5HUO - chains A and C of the 3 polymer chains in the assembly; structure by X-ray diffraction, 2.80 A resolution.

Chain A (and C):
Protein: Nicotinate-nucleotide diphosphorylase (Carboxylating)
Source organism: Streptococcus pyogenes GA06023
Notes: EC 2.4.2.19; chain C of this document is another copy of the same molecule, construct and numbering; everything in this record applies to it too
UniProt: A0A0H3BVM1 (A0A0H3BVM1_STRPZ); aligned to UniProt positions 1-289 over residues 1-289 (the alignment contains insertions or deletions, so no single offset holds)
Sequence (314 residues; row label = number of the first residue in the row; numbers below 1 keep their minus sign (Met-24 is residue -24)):
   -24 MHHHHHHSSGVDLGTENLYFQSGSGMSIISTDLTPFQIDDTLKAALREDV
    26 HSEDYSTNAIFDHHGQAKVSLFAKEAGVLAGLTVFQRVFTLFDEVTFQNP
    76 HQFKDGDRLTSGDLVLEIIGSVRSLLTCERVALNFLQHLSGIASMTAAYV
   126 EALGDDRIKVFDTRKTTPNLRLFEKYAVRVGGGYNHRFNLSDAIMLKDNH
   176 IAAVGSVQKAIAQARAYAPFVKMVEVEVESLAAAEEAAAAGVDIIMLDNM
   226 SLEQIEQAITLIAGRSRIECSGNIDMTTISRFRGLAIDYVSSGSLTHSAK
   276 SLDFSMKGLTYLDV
Not modelled in the structure: -24 to 5, 289 (chain C: -24 to 5, 178-180, 289)
Construct notes: initiating methionine (-24); expression tag (-23 to 0)

Interface between chain A and chain C:
Contacting residue pairs - 15 pairs, chain A then chain C:
  Thr6(A) with Asn33(C), hydrogen bond (side chain-backbone); Phe36(C); Arg98(C)
  Asp7(A) with Arg98(C), hydrogen bond (backbone-side chain)
  Thr9(A) with Arg98(C)
  Phe11(A) with Leu21(C), hydrophobic; Arg22(C), hydrogen bond (backbone-side chain); Phe67(C), hydrophobic
  Gln12(A) with Ser27(C), hydrogen bond (side chain-backbone); Glu28(C)
  Asp15(A) with Arg22(C), salt bridge
  Leu147(A) with Ser27(C)
  Phe163(A) with His26(C); Ser27(C)
  Asn164(A) with His26(C)
Also at the interface, not in a pair above, chain C (11 interface residues in all): Val25, Tyr30

Overview:
The interface between chain A and chain C involves 9 residues on one side and 11 on the other; the contacts
include 4 hydrogen bonds and 1 salt bridge. Polar pairs include Asp15(A)-Arg22(C), Thr6(A)-Asn33(C) and
Asp7(A)-Arg98(C).
Both chains are Nicotinate-nucleotide diphosphorylase (Carboxylating) (Streptococcus pyogenes GA06023). Entry
5HUO (Crystal Structure of NadC Deletion Mutant in C2221 Space Group) was determined by X-ray diffraction,
deposited together with 5HUH, 5HUJ, 5HUL and 5HUP.
